3ZFG - chains A and B of the 4 polymer chains in the assembly; structure by X-ray diffraction, 3.20 A resolution.

Chain A:
Protein: VP1
Organism: Human enterovirus 71
Reference sequence: A9X4C2 (A9X4C2_9ENTO); residues 1-298 here correspond to UniProt positions 566-863 (UniProt number = residue number + 565)
Amino-acid sequence (298 residues; each row starts with the number of its first residue):
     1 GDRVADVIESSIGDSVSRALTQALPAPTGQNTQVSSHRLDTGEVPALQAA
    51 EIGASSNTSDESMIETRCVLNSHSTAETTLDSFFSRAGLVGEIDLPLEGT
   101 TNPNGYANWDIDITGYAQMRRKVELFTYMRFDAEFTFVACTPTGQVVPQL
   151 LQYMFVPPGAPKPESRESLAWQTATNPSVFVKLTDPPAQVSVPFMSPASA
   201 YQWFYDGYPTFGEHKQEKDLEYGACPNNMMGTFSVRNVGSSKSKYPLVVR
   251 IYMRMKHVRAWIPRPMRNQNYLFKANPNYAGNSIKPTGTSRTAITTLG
Not modelled in the structure: 1
Ligand contacts: compound iv (W71; 5-(7-(4-(4,5-dihydro-2-oxazolyl)phenoxy)heptyl)-3-methyl isoxazole): Ile111, Asp112, Ile113, Thr114, Phe135, Phe137, Met154, Phe155, Pro177, Val179, Val190, Val192, Tyr201, Gln202, Trp203, Asn228, Met230, Phe233, Ala275
From the paper describing this entry:
  - binding site for compound iv: Val192

Chain B:
Protein: VP2
Organism: Human enterovirus 71
Reference sequence: A9X4C2 (A9X4C2_9ENTO); residues 1-254 here correspond to UniProt positions 70-323 (UniProt number = residue number + 69)
Amino-acid sequence (254 residues; each row starts with the number of its first residue):
     1 SPSAEACGYSDRVAQLTIGNSTITTQEAANIIVGYGEWPSYCSDDDATAV
    51 DKPTRPDVSVNRFYTLDTKLWEKSSKGWYWKFPDVLTETGVFGQNAQFHY
   101 LYRSGFCIHVQCNASKFHQGALLVAILPEYVIGTVAGGTGTEDSHPPYKQ
   151 TQPGADGFELQHPYVLDAGIPISQLTVCPHQWINLRTNNCATIIVPYMNT
   201 LPFDSALNHCNFGLLVVPISPLDFDQGATPVIPITITLAPMCSEFAGLRQ
   251 AVTQ
Not modelled in the structure: 1-9

How chain A and chain B interact:
Pairs across the interface (130):
  Ile12(A) - Tyr41(B)
  Ile12(A) - Asp57(B)
  Gly13(A) - Tyr41(B)
  Asp14(A) - Ser40(B)
  Asp14(A) - Tyr41(B)  hydrogen bond (backbone-backbone)
  Ser15(A) - Ser40(B)  hydrogen bond (backbone-side chain)
  Ser15(A) - Tyr41(B)
  Ser15(A) - Ser43(B)
  Val16(A) - Ser40(B)
  Ser17(A) - Glu37(B)
  Ser17(A) - Trp38(B)
  Ser17(A) - Ser40(B)  hydrogen bond
  Arg18(A) - Trp38(B)
  Ala19(A) - Gly36(B)
  Ala19(A) - Glu37(B)
  Leu20(A) - Val33(B)  hydrophobic
  Leu20(A) - Trp38(B)
  Thr21(A) - Gly36(B)
  Ala50(A) - Trp182(B)
  Glu51(A) - Gln181(B)
  Glu51(A) - Trp182(B)  hydrogen bond (backbone-backbone)
  Glu51(A) - Asn184(B)  hydrogen bond
  Glu51(A) - Thr187(B)  hydrogen bond
  Glu51(A) - Asn188(B)
  Ile52(A) - Ala29(B)
  Ile52(A) - Ile32(B)
  Ile52(A) - His180(B)
  Ile52(A) - Gln181(B)  hydrogen bond (backbone-side chain)
  Gly53(A) - His180(B)
  Thr127(A) - Glu129(B)
  Tyr128(A) - Glu129(B)  hydrogen bond
  Tyr128(A) - Met198(B)
  Tyr128(A) - Asn199(B)
  Tyr128(A) - Thr200(B)
  Ala198(A) - Thr200(B)
  Ala198(A) - Leu201(B)  hydrophobic
  Ser199(A) - Thr200(B)  hydrogen bond (backbone-backbone)
  Ala200(A) - Thr200(B)
  Gln202(A) - Glu129(B)  hydrogen bond
  Gln202(A) - Thr200(B)
  Gln202(A) - His209(B)
  Phe204(A) - Glu129(B)
  Phe204(A) - Val131(B)  hydrophobic
  Tyr205(A) - Glu129(B)
  Tyr205(A) - Val131(B)
  Tyr205(A) - Asn208(B)
  Tyr205(A) - His209(B)
  Asp206(A) - Lys81(B)  salt bridge
  Asp206(A) - Glu129(B)  hydrogen bond (backbone-side chain)
  Asp206(A) - Tyr130(B)
  Asp206(A) - Val131(B)
  Asp206(A) - His209(B)
  Asp206(A) - Cys210(B)  hydrogen bond (backbone-backbone)
  Gly207(A) - Asn208(B)
  Tyr208(A) - Tyr148(B)
  Tyr208(A) - Thr151(B)  hydrogen bond
  Tyr208(A) - Gln152(B)
  Tyr208(A) - Asn208(B)  hydrogen bond (backbone-backbone)
  Phe211(A) - Tyr100(B)  hydrophobic
  Phe211(A) - Ser205(B)
  Phe211(A) - Leu207(B)  hydrophobic
  Phe211(A) - Asn208(B)
  Phe211(A) - Gln254(B)
  Gly212(A) - Gln254(B)
  Glu213(A) - Gln254(B)
  His214(A) - Tyr148(B)
  His214(A) - Gln254(B)
  Asp219(A) - His145(B)
  Asp219(A) - Pro146(B)
  Asp219(A) - Pro147(B)
  Asp219(A) - Tyr148(B)
  Leu220(A) - His145(B)
  Tyr222(A) - Lys81(B)  hydrogen bond
  Tyr222(A) - Tyr130(B)
  Tyr222(A) - Val131(B)
  Tyr222(A) - Ile132(B)  hydrogen bond (side chain-backbone)
  Tyr222(A) - Pro146(B)  hydrophobic
  Tyr222(A) - Thr151(B)
  Ile262(A) - Tyr35(B)
  Ile262(A) - Pro128(B)  hydrophobic
  Pro263(A) - Val177(B)
  Arg264(A) - Leu127(B)
  Arg264(A) - Pro128(B)  hydrogen bond (side chain-backbone)
  Arg264(A) - Glu129(B)  hydrogen bond (side chain-backbone)
  Pro265(A) - Ile170(B)
  Pro265(A) - Pro171(B)
  Pro265(A) - Gln174(B)
  Pro265(A) - Leu175(B)
  Met266(A) - Pro171(B)
  Met266(A) - Gln174(B)  hydrogen bond (backbone-side chain)
  Arg267(A) - Ala168(B)  hydrogen bond (side chain-backbone)
  Arg267(A) - Gly169(B)
  Asn268(A) - Val165(B)
  Asn268(A) - Gly169(B)  hydrogen bond (backbone-backbone)
  Asn268(A) - Ile170(B)
  Asn268(A) - Pro171(B)
  Gln269(A) - Val165(B)
  Gln269(A) - Gly169(B)  hydrogen bond (backbone-backbone)
  Leu272(A) - Ala136(B)  hydrophobic
  Leu272(A) - Gly140(B)
  Phe273(A) - Glu142(B)
  Phe273(A) - Asp143(B)
  Asn276(A) - Asp143(B)
  Asn276(A) - His145(B)
  Pro277(A) - Val131(B)  hydrophobic
  Pro277(A) - Ile132(B)
  Pro277(A) - Gly133(B)
  Pro277(A) - Ala168(B)
  Asn278(A) - Gly133(B)
  Asn278(A) - Thr134(B)  hydrogen bond (side chain-backbone)
  Asn278(A) - Asp143(B)  hydrogen bond
  Asn278(A) - Ser144(B)  hydrogen bond (side chain-backbone)
  Tyr279(A) - Thr134(B)  hydrogen bond (backbone-backbone)
  Tyr279(A) - Val135(B)
  Tyr279(A) - Ala136(B)
  Tyr279(A) - His162(B)
  Tyr279(A) - Val165(B)  hydrophobic
  Tyr279(A) - Asp167(B)
  Tyr279(A) - Ala168(B)
  Tyr279(A) - Gly169(B)
  Ala280(A) - Val135(B)
  Ala280(A) - Gly138(B)
  Gly281(A) - Val135(B)  hydrogen bond (backbone-backbone)
  Gly281(A) - Gly138(B)
  Asn282(A) - Gly138(B)  hydrogen bond (backbone-backbone)
  Asn282(A) - Thr139(B)  hydrogen bond (side chain-backbone)
  Ile284(A) - His162(B)
  Pro286(A) - Tyr164(B)
  Thr287(A) - Tyr164(B)  hydrogen bond (backbone-side chain)
  Thr287(A) - Pro171(B)
Interface residues without a listed pair, chain A (57 interface residues in all): Ser11, Thr210, Asn227, Ser283, Lys285
Interface residues without a listed pair, chain B (67 interface residues in all): Asn30, Cys42, Thr141, Ser173, Cys178

In short:
57 residues of chain A face 67 of chain B across their interface, with 30 hydrogen bonds and 1 salt bridge.
Polar pairs include Asp206(A)-Lys81(B), Ser15(A)-Ser40(B) and Ser17(A)-Ser40(B). Chain A binds compound iv.
The paper reports a binding site for compound iv at Val192(A).
Here chain A is VP1 and chain B is VP2, both from Human enterovirus 71. Entry 3ZFG (Human enterovirus 71 in
complex with capsid binding inhibitor WIN51711) was determined by X-ray diffraction (same publication as 3ZFE
and 3ZFF).
